8Y5G - chains A and D of the 4 polymer chains in the assembly; structure by electron microscopy, 3.00 A resolution.

# Chain A
Protein: Spermidine/putrescine import ATP-binding protein PotA
Organism: Escherichia coli
Notes: EC 7.6.2.11
Reference sequence: A0A2K3TLI6 (A0A2K3TLI6_ECOLX); residues 15-374 here = UniProt positions 15-374
Chain sequence (360 residues; row label = number of the first residue in the row):
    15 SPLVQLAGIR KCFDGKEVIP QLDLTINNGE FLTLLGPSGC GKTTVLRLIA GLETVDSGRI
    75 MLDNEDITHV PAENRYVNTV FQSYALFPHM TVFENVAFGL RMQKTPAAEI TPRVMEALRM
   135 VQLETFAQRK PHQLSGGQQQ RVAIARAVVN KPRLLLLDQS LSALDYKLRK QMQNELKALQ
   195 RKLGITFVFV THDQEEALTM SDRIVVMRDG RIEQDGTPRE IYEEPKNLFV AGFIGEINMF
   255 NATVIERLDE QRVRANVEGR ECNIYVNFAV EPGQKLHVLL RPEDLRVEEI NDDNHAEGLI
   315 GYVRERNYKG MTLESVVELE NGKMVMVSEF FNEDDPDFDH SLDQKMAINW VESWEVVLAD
Sequence notes: conflict H83 (Leu in A0A2K3TLI6), A283 (Gly in A0A2K3TLI6); engineered mutation Q173 (Glu in A0A2K3TLI6)
Bound ions: Mg2+ site 1 near F345 (its only coordinating residue here); Mg2+ site 2 near D348 (its only coordinating residue here)

# Chain D
Protein: Spermidine/putrescine import ATP-binding protein PotA
Organism: Escherichia coli
Notes: EC 7.6.2.11
Reference sequence: A0A2K3TLI6 (A0A2K3TLI6_ECOLX); residue numbers follow UniProt; this construct covers 16-373
Chain sequence (358 residues; each row starts with the number of its first residue):
    16 PLVQLAGIRK CFDGKEVIPQ LDLTINNGEF LTLLGPSGCG KTTVLRLIAG LETVDSGRIM
    76 LDNEDITHVP AENRYVNTVF QSYALFPHMT VFENVAFGLR MQKTPAAEIT PRVMEALRMV
   136 QLETFAQRKP HQLSGGQQQR VAIARAVVNK PRLLLLDQSL SALDYKLRKQ MQNELKALQR
   196 KLGITFVFVT HDQEEALTMS DRIVVMRDGR IEQDGTPREI YEEPKNLFVA GFIGEINMFN
   256 ATVIERLDEQ RVRANVEGRE CNIYVNFAVE PGQKLHVLLR PEDLRVEEIN DDNHAEGLIG
   316 YVRERNYKGM TLESVVELEN GKMVMVSEFF NEDDPDFDHS LDQKMAINWV ESWEVVLA
Sequence notes: conflict H83 (Leu in A0A2K3TLI6), A283 (Gly in A0A2K3TLI6); engineered mutation Q173 (Glu in A0A2K3TLI6)
Bound ions: Mg2+ site 1 near F345 (its only coordinating residue here); Mg2+ site 2 near D348 (its only coordinating residue here)

# How chain A and chain D interact
Pairs across the interface - 32 pairs, chain A then chain D:
  K184(A) with E250(D), salt bridge
  L212(A) with Y322(D)
  T213(A) with K323(D)
  R233(A) with F345(D); E347(D)
  Y236(A) with Y322(D); G324(D); M325(D)
  E237(A) with Y322(D), hydrogen bond; F345(D); E347(D)
  E297(A) with M325(D); F344(D)
  Y322(A) with L212(D); Y236(D); E237(D), hydrogen bond
  K323(A) with K184(D); T213(D), hydrogen bond
  G324(A) with Y236(D)
  M325(A) with Y236(D); E297(D)
  E328(A) with K184(D), salt bridge
  F344(A) with F344(D), hydrophobic
  F345(A) with R233(D); E237(D)
  N346(A) with W368(D)
  E347(A) with E237(D)
  D348(A) with W368(D)
  S367(A) with D348(D)
  W368(A) with N346(D); D348(D); D349(D)
Interface residues without a listed pair, chain A (21 interface residues in all): P232, D349
Interface residues without a listed pair, chain D (23 interface residues in all): E209, P232, D298, S367

# Overview
21 residues of chain A and 23 residues of chain D are in contact, with 3 hydrogen bonds and 2 salt bridges.
Polar contacts include K184(A)-E250(D), E328(A)-K184(D) and E237(A)-Y322(D).
Chain A is Spermidine/putrescine import ATP-binding protein PotA and chain D is Spermidine/putrescine import
ATP-binding protein PotA, both from Escherichia coli; the structure, Cryo-EM structure of E.coli spermidine
transporter PotABC with spermidine, was determined by electron microscopy, deposited together with 8Y5F, 8Y5H,
8Y5I and 8ZX1.
